PDB entry 6EQV | X-ray diffraction, 1.90 A resolution | chains A and D

[Chain A]
Name: Furin
From: Homo sapiens
Notes: EC 3.4.21.75
UniProt: P09958 (FURIN_HUMAN); numbering as in UniProt (aligned over 108-574)
Sequence (482 residues; row label = number of the first residue in the row):
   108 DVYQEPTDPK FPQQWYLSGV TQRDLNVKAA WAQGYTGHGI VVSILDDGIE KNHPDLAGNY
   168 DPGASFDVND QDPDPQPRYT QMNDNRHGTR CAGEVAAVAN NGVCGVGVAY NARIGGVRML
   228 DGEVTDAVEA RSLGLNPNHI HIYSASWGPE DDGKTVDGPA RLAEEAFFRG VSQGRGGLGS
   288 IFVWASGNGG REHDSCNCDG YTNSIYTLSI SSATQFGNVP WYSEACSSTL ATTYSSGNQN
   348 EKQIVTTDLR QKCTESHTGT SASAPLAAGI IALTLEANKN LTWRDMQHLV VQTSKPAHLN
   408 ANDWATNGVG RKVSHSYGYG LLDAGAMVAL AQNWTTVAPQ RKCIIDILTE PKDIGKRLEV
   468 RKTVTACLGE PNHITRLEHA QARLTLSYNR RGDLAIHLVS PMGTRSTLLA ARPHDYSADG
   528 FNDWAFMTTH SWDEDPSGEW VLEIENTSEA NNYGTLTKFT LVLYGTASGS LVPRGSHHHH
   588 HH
Not modelled in the structure: 108, 582-589
Sequence notes: expression tag (575-589)
Disulfides: Cys211-Cys360, Cys303-Cys333, Cys450-Cys474
Swiss-Prot annotation at these positions:
  - motif: Arg498 to Asp500 (Cell attachment site)
  - active site (Charge relay system): Asp153, His194, Ser368
  - binding site (Ca(2+)): Asp115, Asp162, Asp174, Asp179, Asp181, Val205, Asn208, Val210, Gly212, Asp258, Asp301, Glu331
  - binding site (substrate): Asp154, Asp191, Asn192, Glu236, Ser253 to Asp258, Asp264, Ala292 to Asn295, Asp306, Tyr308, Ser368
  - glycosylation (N-linked (GlcNAc...) asparagine): Asn387, Asn440, Asn553

[Chain D]
Name: HY1-lli-val-arg-00S
Sequence (5 residues; each row starts with the number of its first residue):
     1 XRVRX
Modified positions: HY1 (phenylacetaldehyde) at position 1; Arg2 (citrulline; CIR); 00S (4-(aminomethyl)benzenecarboximidamide) at position 5

[Chain A / chain D interface]
Contacting residue pairs (33; chain A residue first):
  Asp154(A) - Arg4(D)  salt bridge
  Asp191(A) - Arg4(D)  hydrogen bond (backbone-side chain)
  Asn192(A) - Arg4(D)  hydrogen bond
  His194(A) - Arg4(D)
  His194(A) - 00S_5(D)
  Leu227(A) - Arg4(D)
  Val231(A) - Arg2(D)
  Glu236(A) - Arg2(D)
  Ser253(A) - Arg4(D)
  Ser253(A) - 00S_5(D)
  Trp254(A) - Arg2(D)
  Trp254(A) - Val3(D)
  Trp254(A) - 00S_5(D)
  Gly255(A) - Arg2(D)
  Gly255(A) - Val3(D)  hydrogen bond (backbone-backbone)
  Gly255(A) - 00S_5(D)
  Pro256(A) - HY1_1(D)
  Pro256(A) - Arg2(D)
  Pro256(A) - 00S_5(D)
  Glu257(A) - HY1_1(D)
  Asp258(A) - 00S_5(D)
  Asp264(A) - Arg2(D)
  Gly265(A) - Arg2(D)
  Trp291(A) - 00S_5(D)
  Ala292(A) - 00S_5(D)
  Ser293(A) - 00S_5(D)
  Gly294(A) - 00S_5(D)
  Asn295(A) - 00S_5(D)
  Asp306(A) - 00S_5(D)
  Tyr308(A) - Arg2(D)
  Thr309(A) - 00S_5(D)
  Thr367(A) - 00S_5(D)
  Ser368(A) - 00S_5(D)

[Summary]
25 residues of chain A and 5 residues of chain D are in contact; the contacts include 3 hydrogen bonds and 1
salt bridge. Among the polar pairs are Asp154(A)-Arg4(D), Asp191(A)-Arg4(D) and Asn192(A)-Arg4(D).
Chain A is Furin (Homo sapiens) and chain D is HY1-lli-val-arg-00S; the structure, X-ray structure of the
proprotein convertase furin bound with the competitive inhibitor Phac-Cit-Val-Arg-Amba, was determined by
X-ray diffraction (same publication as 6EQW and 6EQX).
